1LGU - chain A; structure by X-ray diffraction, 1.90 A resolution.

[Chain A]
Molecule: Lysozyme
Source organism: Enterobacteria phage T4
Notes: EC 3.2.1.17
UniProt: P00720 (LYS_BPT4); residue numbers follow UniProt; this construct covers 1-164
Amino-acid sequence (164 residues; each row starts with the number of its first residue):
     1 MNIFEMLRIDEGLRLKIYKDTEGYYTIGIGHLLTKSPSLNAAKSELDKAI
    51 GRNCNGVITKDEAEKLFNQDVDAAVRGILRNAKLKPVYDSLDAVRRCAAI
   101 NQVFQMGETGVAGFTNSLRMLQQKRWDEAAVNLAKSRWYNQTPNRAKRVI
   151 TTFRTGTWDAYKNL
Not modelled in the structure: 163-164
Differences from the reference sequence: engineered mutation A99 (Leu in P00720), Q102 (Met in P00720)
Curated features (UniProtKB/Swiss-Prot):
  - active site (Proton donor/acceptor): E11, D20
  - binding site (substrate): L32, F104, S117, N132
  - mutagenesis: E11 (E11A/F/H/M/N: Complete loss of enzymatic activity; E11N: Loss of 84% of enzymatic activity; E11Q: Complete loss of activity), D20 (D20A/N/S/T: Complete loss of enzymatic activity; D20C: Nearly no effet on specific enzymatic activity; D20E/Q: Loss of 99% of enzymatic activity), T26 (T26E: Complete loss of activity at neutral pH; covalently bound substrate; T26H: Facilitates transglycosylation more effectively than hydrolysis; covalently bound substrate), G30 (G30A: Almost complete loss of enzymatic activity; G30F: Almost complete loss of enzymatic activity. The enzyme is destabilized by 1.5 kcal/mol), S117 (S117F: 10-fold decrease in enzymatic activity; S117I: 500-fold decrease in enzymatic activity; S117V: 50-fold decrease in enzymatic activity), N132 (N132I: 5-fold decrease in enzymatic activity; N132M/F: 2-fold decrease in enzymatic activity)
From the paper describing this entry:
  - binding site for beta-mercaptoethanol: Q102
  - contacts within the chain: Q102-F114 (proposed by the authors, not directly observed)
  - mutagenesis - L99A/M102Q: decreased binding to Toluene

[In short]
Curated annotation (UniProt) lists active-site residues E11 and D20, 4 substrate-binding residues and 6
mutagenesis sites. The paper reports a binding site for beta-mercaptoethanol at Q102; L99A/M102Q reduce
binding to Toluene.
Chain A is Lysozyme (Enterobacteria phage T4); the structure, T4 Lysozyme Mutant L99A/M102Q, was determined by
X-ray diffraction, deposited together with 1LGW, 1LGX, 1LI2, 1LI3 and 1LI6.
